Entry 6TMH (electron microscopy, 3.10 A resolution); this record covers chains P and Q of the 21 polymer chains in the assembly.

== Chain P (and Q) ==
Protein: subunit c
Source organism: Toxoplasma gondii (strain ATCC 50853 / GT1)
Notes: chain Q of this document is another copy of the same molecule, construct and numbering; everything in this record applies to it too
UniProt: A0A125YJV2 (A0A125YJV2_TOXGG); residue numbers follow UniProt; this construct covers 1-166
Sequence (166 residues; numbered 1 to 166; the number before each row is that of its first residue):
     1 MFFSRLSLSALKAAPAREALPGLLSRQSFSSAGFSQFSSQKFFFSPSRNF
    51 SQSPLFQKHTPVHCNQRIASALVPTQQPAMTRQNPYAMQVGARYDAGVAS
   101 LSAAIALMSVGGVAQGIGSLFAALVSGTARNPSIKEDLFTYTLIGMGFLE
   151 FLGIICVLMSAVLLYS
Unresolved in the structure: 1-95

== Interface between chain P and chain Q ==
Residue-residue contacts - 50 pairs, chain P then chain Q:
  Val98(P) - Gly97(Q)
  Val98(P) - Ser100(Q)
  Val98(P) - Leu101(Q)  hydrophobic
  Ser102(P) - Ser100(Q)  hydrogen bond
  Ser102(P) - Leu101(Q)  hydrogen bond (side chain-backbone)
  Ser102(P) - Ala104(Q)
  Ile105(P) - Leu101(Q)  hydrophobic
  Ile105(P) - Ala104(Q)  hydrophobic
  Ile105(P) - Met108(Q)  hydrophobic
  Ala106(P) - Ala104(Q)
  Ser109(P) - Val110(Q)
  Ser109(P) - Gly111(Q)
  Gly112(P) - Gly111(Q)
  Gly112(P) - Ala114(Q)
  Gly112(P) - Gln115(Q)
  Val113(P) - Ala114(Q)  hydrophobic
  Gln115(P) - Gln115(Q)
  Gly116(P) - Gly118(Q)
  Ser119(P) - Gly118(Q)
  Ser119(P) - Ser119(Q)
  Ser119(P) - Ala122(Q)
  Leu120(P) - Phe121(Q)  hydrophobic
  Leu120(P) - Ala122(Q)
  Ala123(P) - Ala122(Q)  hydrophobic
  Ala123(P) - Val125(Q)
  Leu124(P) - Val125(Q)  hydrophobic
  Gly127(P) - Ala129(Q)
  Arg130(P) - Arg130(Q)
  Asn131(P) - Ala129(Q)
  Ile134(P) - Pro132(Q)  hydrophobic
  Asp137(P) - Thr128(Q)
  Asp137(P) - Lys135(Q)  salt bridge
  Leu138(P) - Thr128(Q)
  Tyr141(P) - Phe121(Q)
  Tyr141(P) - Leu124(Q)  hydrophobic
  Tyr141(P) - Thr128(Q)
  Tyr141(P) - Lys135(Q)
  Tyr141(P) - Phe139(Q)  hydrophobic
  Ile144(P) - Phe121(Q)  hydrophobic
  Ile144(P) - Phe139(Q)  hydrophobic
  Phe148(P) - Met146(Q)  hydrophobic
  Leu149(P) - Ile117(Q)  hydrophobic
  Phe151(P) - Glu150(Q)
  Leu152(P) - Val110(Q)  hydrophobic
  Leu152(P) - Ile117(Q)  hydrophobic
  Ile155(P) - Val157(Q)  hydrophobic
  Met159(P) - Leu107(Q)  hydrophobic
  Met159(P) - Ser160(Q)
  Leu163(P) - Ser100(Q)
  Leu163(P) - Leu164(Q)  hydrophobic
Other interface residues (no listed pair), chain P (34 interface residues in all): Ala99, Leu101, Met108, Thr142, Gly145, Val162
Other interface residues (no listed pair), chain Q (31 interface residues in all): Ala103, Ile105, Val113

== In short ==
34 residues of chain P face 31 of chain Q across their interface; the contacts include 2 hydrogen bonds and 1
salt bridge. Among the polar pairs are Asp137(P)-Lys135(Q), Ser102(P)-Ser100(Q) and Ser102(P)-Leu101(Q).
Both chains are subunit c (Toxoplasma gondii (strain ATCC 50853 / GT1)). Entry 6TMH (Cryo-EM structure of
Toxoplasma gondii mitochondrial ATP synthase dimer, OSCP/F1/c-ring model) was determined by electron
microscopy, deposited together with 6TMG, 6TMI, 6TMJ, 6TMK and 6TML.
